PDB entry 8HMD | electron microscopy, 4.70 A resolution (low resolution: residue-level contacts below are approximate; hydrogen-bond / salt-bridge calls are withheld) | chains A and B of the 4 polymer chains in the assembly

Chain A:
Name: Intraflagellar transport protein 122 homolog
Organism: Tetrahymena thermophila
UniProt: Q244W3 (Q244W3_TETTS); residues 1-1251 here = UniProt positions 1-1251
Amino-acid sequence (1251 residues; row label = number of the first residue in the row):
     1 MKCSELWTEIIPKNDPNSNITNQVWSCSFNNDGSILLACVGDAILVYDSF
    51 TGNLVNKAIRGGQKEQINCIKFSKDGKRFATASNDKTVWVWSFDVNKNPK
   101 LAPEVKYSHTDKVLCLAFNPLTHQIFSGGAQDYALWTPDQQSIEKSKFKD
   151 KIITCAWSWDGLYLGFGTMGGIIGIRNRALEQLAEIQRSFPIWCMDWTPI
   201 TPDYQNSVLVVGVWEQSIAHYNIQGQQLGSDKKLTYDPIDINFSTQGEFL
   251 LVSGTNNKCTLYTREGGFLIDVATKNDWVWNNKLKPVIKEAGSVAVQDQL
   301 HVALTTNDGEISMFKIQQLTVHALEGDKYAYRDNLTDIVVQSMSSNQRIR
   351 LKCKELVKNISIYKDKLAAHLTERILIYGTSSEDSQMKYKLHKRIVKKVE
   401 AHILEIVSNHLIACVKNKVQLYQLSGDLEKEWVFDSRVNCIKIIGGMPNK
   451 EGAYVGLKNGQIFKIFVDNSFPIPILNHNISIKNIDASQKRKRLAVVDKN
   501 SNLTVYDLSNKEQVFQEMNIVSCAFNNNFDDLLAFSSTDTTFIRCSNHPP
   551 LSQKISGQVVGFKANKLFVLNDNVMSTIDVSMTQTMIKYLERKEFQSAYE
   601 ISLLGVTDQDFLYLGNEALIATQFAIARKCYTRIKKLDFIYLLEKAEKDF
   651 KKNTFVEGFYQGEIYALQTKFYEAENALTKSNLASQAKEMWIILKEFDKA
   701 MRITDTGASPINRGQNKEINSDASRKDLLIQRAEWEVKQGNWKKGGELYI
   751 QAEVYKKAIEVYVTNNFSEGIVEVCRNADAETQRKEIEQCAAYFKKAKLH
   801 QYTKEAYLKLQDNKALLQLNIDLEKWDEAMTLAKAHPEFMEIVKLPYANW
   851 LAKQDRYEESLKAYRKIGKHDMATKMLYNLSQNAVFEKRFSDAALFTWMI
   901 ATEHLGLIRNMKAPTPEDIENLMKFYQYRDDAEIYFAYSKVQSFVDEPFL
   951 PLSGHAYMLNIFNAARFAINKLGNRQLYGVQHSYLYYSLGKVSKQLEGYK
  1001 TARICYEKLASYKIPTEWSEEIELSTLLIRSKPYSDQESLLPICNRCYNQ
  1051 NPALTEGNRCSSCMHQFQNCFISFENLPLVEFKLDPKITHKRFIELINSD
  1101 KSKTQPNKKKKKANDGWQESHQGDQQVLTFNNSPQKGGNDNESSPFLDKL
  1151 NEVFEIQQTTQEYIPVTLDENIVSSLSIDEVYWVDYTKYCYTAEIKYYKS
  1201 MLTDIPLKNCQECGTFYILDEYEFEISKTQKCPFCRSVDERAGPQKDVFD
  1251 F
Disordered / not traced: 713-1251

Chain B:
Name: WD40 repeat protein
Organism: Tetrahymena thermophila
UniProt: Q22U89 (Q22U89_TETTS); residues 1-1195 here = UniProt positions 1-1195
Amino-acid sequence (1195 residues; numbered 1 to 1195; the number before each row is that of its first residue):
     1 MFVFLSKKIGMPNNAKIEAVCWNKEQGWIAAGGEKGILKVLKIEDQRQKD
    51 GSNPTTTGQLLVNNTLEYHTSNVYLVTWNDRYRKLTSVEENGIIVVWAYF
   101 RELQLWKEEMINDRKKSVVRDLKWSPDGQKVCIAYEDGAVIVGSVEGSPL
   151 WRKEFPHKLALIEWSPDSKMMIFGTPEGEVRVYDSQGMEMQRLKIHCLQK
   201 LIDPSKSFSPDLPLAAIDWFPQAKMYTDDTPPGLCIAYQCGRVQLMKNEK
   251 DDEPVLIDTMMKIFTVKWNPSGSMFAISGTQDENGELKGVVQFYSNAGHH
   301 LKTLRVPGSDRVTGVSWEGSGLRIAMAVNQAIFFANIKPDHKWAYMSDGT
   351 LAFAYQKIDRVEYTIIFWDTINNKKNLKFVKNLCCLRASGDLCCIVTELI
   401 GYDLWQIDLCNSIGSPIDSKQINIYPNAVTMTKTHIIVCSQDHVYAWQYK
   451 NQVERLTTFEQQTGLRRVGREQAWFIDKENDSNNQYDKDTYDVEPQSEDV
   501 ICTVAANENFLLVARISGTINVYTFPHISLENKLHIQTRPSQMSLNKDAT
   551 RLAIIDHNGNLNILKITPQGDELLPFEKKECWFVKYSDDIPESFVFMERS
   601 RMYIVNDQTPEEPIITEGYICQYKDFQVKIVYLDDIMKSPDGVLRKEELT
   651 LEIEANILKDIKDQLYKKSMQEMFIVIKQHDNDCLWRVYAKKALEDNDFD
   701 SAENAFVQCKDYASLKFLQRVRELDDRERQRAEIQCYFNKVEEAEEIYNK
   751 IERRDLSIQMRMKLGDWAQVVDQIREGTGQDVELQKARLELGNYYAENFQ
   801 WDKAAKQYALAKYNPGLIEAYTRIQDYEGLEKLIAEIPERNELLQDMGDR
   851 FQQAGLCDAAVKCYEKFGDIKQAIDCCVLLNHWNLAVELAEQYNFVQIEG
   901 LLVQYANQLLEKRRKLEAAELYRKAKRNTEAAKILSQIADDLTERDANPL
   951 NIKKMYVMAALEVDLYKKRMLDATMTGQATSTAKTLNSLITSTINTSSAD
  1001 KILNNPWRGAEAWHFFILAQRQLYNGQFKYALKSALRLGEYELEIDQKKI
  1051 YSLIAIAAYYNKSFRECSRAFVKLQNLENITEDEKERYEAIAVSIFTKHP
  1101 PLDSPCEYTPCVGKNCSQQVSEYDIHCRACGSNFSPCVASGRPIFQKEFY
  1151 QCKNCRHKMIESEVSRLKLYNCALCHSPIDFKRFTESNNNNNNNI
Cystine bridges: C857-C876
Metal / ion sites: Zn2+ site 1 near C1111 (its only coordinating residue here); Zn2+ site 2: C1152, C1155, C1172, C1175

Chain A / chain B interface:
Pairs across the interface - 78 pairs, chain A then chain B:
  D75(A) with D252(B)
  L121(A) with Q191(B)
  L162(A) with M190(B)
  R178(A) with M190(B)
  I200(A) with Y226(B)
  P202(A) with Y226(B)
  Q205(A) with Y226(B)
  K289(A) with D229(B)
  E290(A) with D229(B); I400(B)
  A291(A) with D229(B); T230(B)
  G292(A) with K381(B); N382(B)
  S293(A) with I400(B)
  V294(A) with K381(B); I400(B); Y402(B)
  S345(A) with L377(B); F379(B)
  G445(A) with Q825(B)
  G446(A) with Q825(B)
  M447(A) with Q825(B); D826(B); Y827(B); E828(B)
  K464(A) with Q853(B)
  F466(A) with A854(B); G855(B)
  N469(A) with L880(B); H882(B)
  S470(A) with E920(B)
  F471(A) with N881(B); L909(B); E917(B); L921(B)
  P472(A) with N881(B)
  I473(A) with L879(B)
  Q489(A) with R823(B)
  N528(A) with F799(B)
  P549(A) with Q461(B)
  P550(A) with Q461(B)
  L551(A) with F459(B); Q461(B)
  S552(A) with T458(B)
  Q553(A) with T458(B); F459(B)
  T577(A) with P416(B)
  I578(A) with P416(B)
  D579(A) with S415(B); P416(B)
  V580(A) with F459(B)
  S581(A) with F459(B)
  Q584(A) with F459(B)
  Y599(A) with E797(B)
  L603(A) with E797(B)
  L604(A) with F799(B)
  T632(A) with G765(B)
  R633(A) with Y794(B); E797(B); N798(B)
  K635(A) with L764(B)
  L637(A) with Y737(B); K763(B)
  D638(A) with A713(B); R720(B)
  I640(A) with K763(B)
  Y641(A) with R720(B)
  E663(A) with Y712(B)
  A666(A) with Y712(B)
  M690(A) with Y712(B)
  I693(A) with K716(B)
  L694(A) with V707(B); Y712(B); L715(B)
  K695(A) with E703(B); N704(B); V707(B)
Other interface residues (no listed pair), chain A (66 interface residues in all): D160, A295, S344, N346, Q347, D468, R491, I543, K566, E600, L667, F671, E696
Other interface residues (no listed pair), chain B (62 interface residues in all): D228, K247, E253, V361, K378, G401, N411, I417, D418, E460, K710, Q719, Y905

Summary:
66 residues of chain A face 62 of chain B across their interface. The Zn2+ site 2 is built by C1152(B),
C1155(B), C1172(B) and C1175(B).
Chain A is Intraflagellar transport protein 122 homolog and chain B is WD40 repeat protein, both from
Tetrahymena thermophila; the structure, base module state 2 of Tetrahymena IFT-A, was determined by electron
microscopy (same publication as 8HMC, 8HME and 8HMF).
